5EUO - chains A and E of the 5 polymer chains in the assembly; structure by X-ray diffraction, 2.10 A resolution.

== Chain A ==
Molecule: HLA class I histocompatibility antigen, A-2 alpha chain
From: Homo sapiens
UniProtKB: P01892 (1A02_HUMAN); residues 1-275 here correspond to UniProt positions 25-299 (UniProt number = residue number + 24)
Chain sequence (276 residues; each row starts with the number of its first residue; numbering starts at 0):
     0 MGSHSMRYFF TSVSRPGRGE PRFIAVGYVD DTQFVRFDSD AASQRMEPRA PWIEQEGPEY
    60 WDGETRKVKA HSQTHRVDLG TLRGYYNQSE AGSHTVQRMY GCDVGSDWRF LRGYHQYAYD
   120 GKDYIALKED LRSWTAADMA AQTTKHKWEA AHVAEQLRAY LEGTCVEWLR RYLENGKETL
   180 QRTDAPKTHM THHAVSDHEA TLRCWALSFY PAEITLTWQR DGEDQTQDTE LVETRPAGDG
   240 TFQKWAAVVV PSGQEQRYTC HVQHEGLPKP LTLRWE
Not modelled in the structure: 0, 275
Sequence notes: initiating methionine (0)
Disulfides: Cys101-Cys164, Cys203-Cys259

== Chain E ==
Molecule: PF6 TCR alpha chain
From: Homo sapiens
Chain sequence (208 residues; each row starts with the number of its first residue):
     1 MTQLLEQSPQ FLSIQEGENL TVYCNSSSVF SSLQWYRQEP GEGPVLLVTV VTGGEVKKLK
    61 RLTFQFGDAR KDSSLHITAA QPGDTGLYLC AGAIGPSNTG KLIFGKGTKL SVKPNIQNPD
   121 PAVYQLRDSK SSDKSVCLFT DFDSQTNVSQ SKDSDVYITD KCVLDMRSMD FKSNSAVAWS
   181 NKSDFACANA FNNSIIPEDT FFPSPESS
Not modelled in the structure: 1-3, 194-208
Disulfides: Cys24-Cys90, Cys137-Cys187

== Chain A / chain E interface ==
Residue-residue contacts (7):
  His151(A) - Val51(E)
  Glu154(A) - Val51(E)
  Gln155(A) - Ser31(E)
  Gln155(A) - Thr99(E)  hydrogen bond (side chain-backbone)
  Ala158(A) - Gly95(E)
  Tyr159(A) - Asn98(E)
  Thr163(A) - Pro96(E)  hydrogen bond (side chain-backbone)
Also at the interface, not in a pair above, chain A (7 interface residues in all): Lys66
Also at the interface, not in a pair above, chain E (7 interface residues in all): Ala93

== Overview ==
Chain A and chain E each contribute 7 residues to their interface, with 2 hydrogen bonds. Polar contacts
include Gln155(A)-Thr99(E) and Thr163(A)-Pro96(E).
Here chain A is HLA class I histocompatibility antigen, A-2 alpha chain and chain E is PF6 TCR alpha chain,
both from Homo sapiens. Entry 5EUO (PF6-M1-HLA-A2) was determined by X-ray diffraction.
